Entry 6WZG (electron microscopy, 2.30 A resolution); this record covers chains A and B of the 6 polymer chains in the assembly.

== Chain A ==
Name: Guanine nucleotide-binding protein G(s) subunit alpha isoforms short
From: Homo sapiens
UniProtKB: P63092 (GNAS2_HUMAN); numbering as in UniProt (aligned over 1-394)
Amino-acid sequence (394 residues; row label = number of the first residue in the row):
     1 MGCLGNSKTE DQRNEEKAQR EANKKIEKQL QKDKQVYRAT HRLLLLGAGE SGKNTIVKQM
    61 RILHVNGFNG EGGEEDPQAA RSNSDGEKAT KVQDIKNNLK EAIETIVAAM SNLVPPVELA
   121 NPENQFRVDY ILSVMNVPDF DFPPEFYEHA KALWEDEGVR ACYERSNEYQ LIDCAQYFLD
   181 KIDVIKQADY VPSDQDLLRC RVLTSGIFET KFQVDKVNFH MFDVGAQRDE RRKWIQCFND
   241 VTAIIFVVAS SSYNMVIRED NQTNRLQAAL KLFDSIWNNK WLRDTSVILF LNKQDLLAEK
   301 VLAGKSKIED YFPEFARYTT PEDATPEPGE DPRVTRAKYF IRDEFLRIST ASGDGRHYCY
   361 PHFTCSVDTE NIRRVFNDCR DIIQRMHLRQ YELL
Unresolved in the structure: 1-11, 62-204
Differences from the reference sequence: conflict Asn54 (Ser in P63092), Ala226 (Gly in P63092), Ala268 (Glu in P63092), Lys271 (Asn in P63092), Asp274 (Lys in P63092), Lys280 (Arg in P63092), Asp284 (Thr in P63092), Thr285 (Ile in P63092), Ser366 (Ala in P63092)

== Chain B ==
Name: Guanine nucleotide-binding protein G(I)/G(S)/G(T) subunit beta-1
From: Homo sapiens
UniProtKB: P62873 (GBB1_HUMAN); residue numbers follow UniProt; this construct covers 1-340
Amino-acid sequence (340 residues; row label = number of the first residue in the row):
     1 MSELDQLRQE AEQLKNQIRD ARKACADATL SQITNNIDPV GRIQMRTRRT LRGHLAKIYA
    61 MHWGTDSRLL VSASQDGKLI IWDSYTTNKV HAIPLRSSWV MTCAYAPSGN YVACGGLDNI
   121 CSIYNLKTRE GNVRVSRELA GHTGYLSCCR FLDDNQIVTS SGDTTCALWD IETGQQTTTF
   181 TGHTGDVMSL SLAPDTRLFV SGACDASAKL WDVREGMCRQ TFTGHESDIN AICFFPNGNA
   241 FATGSDDATC RLFDLRADQE LMTYSHDNII CGITSVSFSK SGRLLLAGYD DFNCNVWDAL
   301 KADRAGVLAG HDNRVSCLGV TDDGMAVATG SWDSFLKIWN
Unresolved in the structure: 1-2
Curated features (UniProtKB/Swiss-Prot):
  - modified residue: Ser2 (N-acetylserine), His266 (Phosphohistidine)
  - natural variant: Leu30 (L30F: In MRD42; uncertain significance), Arg52 (R52G: In MRD42), Gly64 (G64V: In MRD42), Asp76 (D76E: In MRD42; D76G: In MRD42), Gly77 (G77S: In MRD42), Lys78 (K78R: In MRD42), Ile80 (I80N: In MRD42; I80T: In MRD42), His91 (H91R: In MRD42; uncertain significance), Ala92 (A92T: In MRD42), Pro94 (P94S: In MRD42), Leu95 (L95P: In MRD42), Arg96 (R96L: In MRD42), 5 further natural variant entries in UniProt

== How chain A and chain B interact ==
Contacting residue pairs - 61 pairs, chain A then chain B:
  Glu16(A) with Arg68(B), salt bridge; Thr86(B)
  Gln19(A) with Asp83(B), hydrogen bond; Thr86(B), hydrogen bond; Asn88(B), hydrogen bond
  Arg20(A) with Asn88(B)
  Asn23(A) with Asn88(B); Lys89(B), hydrogen bond (side chain-backbone)
  Ile26(A) with Lys89(B); Val90(B); His91(B); Ala92(B), hydrophobic
  Glu27(A) with Lys89(B), salt bridge
  Leu30(A) with Lys78(B); Lys89(B)
  Asp33(A) with Lys78(B), salt bridge
  Lys34(A) with Leu55(B)
  Tyr37(A) with Ala56(B); Asp76(B)
  Arg38(A) with Leu55(B), hydrogen bond (side chain-backbone)
  Gly206(A) with Leu117(B); Asp118(B), hydrogen bond (backbone-backbone); Asn119(B)
  Ile207(A) with Trp99(B); Leu117(B)
  Phe222(A) with Trp99(B)
  Ala226(A) with Asn119(B), hydrogen bond (backbone-side chain); Thr143(B)
  Gln227(A) with Leu117(B), hydrogen bond (side chain-backbone); Asn119(B), hydrogen bond; Gly144(B); Tyr145(B), hydrogen bond (side chain-backbone)
  Arg228(A) with Gly162(B), hydrogen bond (side chain-backbone); Asp163(B); Thr164(B); Asp186(B), salt bridge
  Arg232(A) with Cys204(B), hydrogen bond (side chain-backbone); Asp228(B), salt bridge
  Lys233(A) with Tyr145(B); Met188(B); Cys204(B); Asp228(B), salt bridge; Asn230(B), hydrogen bond; Asp246(B), salt bridge
  Trp234(A) with Leu117(B), hydrophobic; Tyr145(B), hydrophobic
  Gln236(A) with Tyr59(B); Arg314(B), hydrogen bond; Trp332(B)
  Cys237(A) with Lys57(B), hydrogen bond (backbone-side chain); Tyr59(B), hydrogen bond; Gln75(B); Trp99(B)
  Phe238(A) with Trp99(B), hydrophobic; Leu117(B), hydrophobic
  Asn239(A) with Lys57(B), hydrogen bond; Trp332(B)
  Asp240(A) with Lys57(B), salt bridge
  Trp281(A) with Asp290(B); Arg314(B); Trp332(B), hydrophobic
Interface residues without a listed pair, chain A (30 interface residues in all): Ala22, Glu209, Glu230, Val241
Interface residues without a listed pair, chain B (41 interface residues in all): Gly53, Ile80, Thr87, Ser97, Met101, Thr184, Gly185

== Summary ==
30 residues of chain A face 41 of chain B across their interface, with 17 hydrogen bonds and 8 salt bridges.
Among the polar pairs are Glu16(A)-Arg68(B), Glu27(A)-Lys89(B) and Asp33(A)-Lys78(B).
Chain A is Guanine nucleotide-binding protein G(s) subunit alpha isoforms short and chain B is Guanine
nucleotide-binding protein G(I)/G(S)/G(T) subunit beta-1, both from Homo sapiens; the structure, Human
secretin receptor Gs complex, was determined by electron microscopy (same publication as 6WI9).
